Entry 7ZZY (electron microscopy, 3.30 A resolution); this record covers chains H and F of the 8 polymer chains in the assembly.

Chain H (and F):
Name: Cellulose biosynthesis protein
From: Komagataeibacter hansenii ATCC 23769
Notes: chain F of this document is another copy of the same molecule, construct and numbering; everything in this record applies to it too
UniProtKB: Q76KJ6 (Q76KJ6_KOMHA); residue numbers follow UniProt; this construct covers 2-156
Amino-acid sequence (183 residues; each row starts with the number of its first residue; numbers below 1 keep their minus sign (Met-26 is residue -26)):
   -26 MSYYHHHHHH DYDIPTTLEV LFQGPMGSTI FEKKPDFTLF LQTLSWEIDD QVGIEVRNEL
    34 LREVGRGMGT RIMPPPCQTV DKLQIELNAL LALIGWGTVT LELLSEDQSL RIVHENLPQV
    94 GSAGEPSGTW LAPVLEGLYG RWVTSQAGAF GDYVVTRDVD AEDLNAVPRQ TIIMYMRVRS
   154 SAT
Disordered / not traced: -26 to 5, 120-121, 133-138, 152-156
Construct notes: initiating methionine (-26); expression tag (-25 to 1)

Interface between chain H and chain F:
Pairs across the interface (13; chain H residue first):
  Pro49(H) - Trp19(F)
  Asp54(H) - Arg142(F)  salt bridge
  Lys55(H) - Ser95(F)
  Lys55(H) - Ser100(F)
  Ile58(H) - Gln92(F)
  Ile58(H) - Gly94(F)
  Ile58(H) - Ser95(F)
  Ile58(H) - Ser100(F)
  Ile58(H) - Arg142(F)
  Glu59(H) - Gln15(F)
  Glu59(H) - Trp19(F)
  Glu59(H) - Gly94(F)
  Glu59(H) - Ser95(F)
Interface residues without a listed pair, chain H (7 interface residues in all): Pro48, Ala62

Overview:
Chain H and chain F each contribute 7 residues to their interface; the contacts include 1 salt bridge. The
salt-bridged pair is Asp54(H)-Arg142(F).
Both chains are Cellulose biosynthesis protein (Komagataeibacter hansenii ATCC 23769). Entry 7ZZY (Solution
BcsD structure) was determined by electron microscopy together with 7ZZQ from the same study.
